PDB entry 3AB2 | X-ray diffraction, 2.59 A resolution | chains A and B of the 4 polymer chains in the assembly

[Chain A]
Name: Aspartokinase
Organism: Corynebacterium glutamicum
Notes: EC 2.7.2.4
UniProt: P26512 (AK_CORGL); numbering as in UniProt (aligned over 1-421)
Sequence (421 residues; numbered 1 to 421; the number before each row is that of its first residue):
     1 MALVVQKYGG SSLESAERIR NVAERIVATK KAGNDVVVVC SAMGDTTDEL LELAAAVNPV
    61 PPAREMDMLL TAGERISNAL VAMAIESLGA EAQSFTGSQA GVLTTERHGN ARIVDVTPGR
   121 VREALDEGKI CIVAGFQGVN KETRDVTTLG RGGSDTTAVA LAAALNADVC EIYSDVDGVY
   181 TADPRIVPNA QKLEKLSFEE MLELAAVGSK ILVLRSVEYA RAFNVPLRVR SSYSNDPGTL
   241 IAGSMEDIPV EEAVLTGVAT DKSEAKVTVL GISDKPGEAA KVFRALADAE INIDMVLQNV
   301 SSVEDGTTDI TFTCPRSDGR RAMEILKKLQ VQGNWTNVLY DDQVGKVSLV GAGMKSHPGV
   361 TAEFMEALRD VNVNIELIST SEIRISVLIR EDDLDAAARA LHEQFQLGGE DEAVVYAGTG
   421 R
Unresolved in the structure: 1, 104-115, 140-148, 332, 410-421
Residues lining bound ligands:
  - threonine (THR), molecule 1: I272, S273, D274, K275, P276, G277, E278, A279, Q298, T308, I310
  - threonine (THR), molecule 2: V373, N374, I375, I378
Swiss-Prot annotation at these positions:
  - binding site (ATP): K7 to G10, S41, S174, D175, Y180 to R185, K210
  - binding site (substrate): R25 to K30, D45 to E49, E74, L125, D126, R151 to S154, D274 to A279, N292 to D294, Q298, V360, T361, N374, I375, S381, E382
  - site (Contribution to the catalysis): K7, E74
  - mutagenesis: G277 (G277A: Change in the inhibitory profile upon addition of threonine), A279 (A279V: Absence of inhibition upon addition of threonine and lysine or lysine alone), Q298 (Q298A: Change in the inhibitory profile and absence of dimerization upon addition of threonine), S301 (S301F: Absence of inhibition upon addition of threonine and lysine or lysine alone; S301Y: Feedback-resistant and enhanced expression of the asd gene), V360 (V360A: Change in the inhibitory profile and shows an different oligomer state upon addition of threonine), T361 (T361A: Change in the inhibitory profile and absence of dimerization upon addition of threonine), E363 (E363A: Change in the inhibitory profile and absence of dimerization upon addition of threonine), F364 (F364A: Change in the inhibitory profile and shows an different oligomer state upon addition of threonine)
From the paper describing this entry:
  - conformationally variable residues (order/disorder transition): R151

[Chain B]
Name: Aspartokinase
Organism: Corynebacterium glutamicum
Notes: EC 2.7.2.4; fragment: ACT 1/2 domains
UniProt: P26512 (AK_CORGL); residues 2-172 here correspond to UniProt positions 251-421 (UniProt number = residue number + 249)
Sequence (178 residues; row label = number of the first residue in the row):
     1 MEEAVLTGVA TDKSEAKVTV LGISDKPGEA AKVFRALADA EINIDMVLQN VSSVEDGTTD
    61 ITFTCPRSDG RRAMEILKKL QVQGNWTNVL YDDQVGKVSL VGAGMKSHPG VTAEFMEALR
   121 DVNVNIELIS TSEIRISVLI REDDLDAAAR ALHEQFQLGG EDEAVVYAGT GRHHHHHH
Unresolved in the structure: 161-178
Differences from the reference sequence: initiating methionine (1); expression tag (173-178)
Residues lining bound ligands:
  - threonine (THR), molecule 1: I23, S24, D25, K26, P27, G28, E29, A30, A31, Q49, T59
  - threonine (THR), molecule 2: V124, N125, I126, I129
Swiss-Prot annotation at these positions:
  - binding site (substrate): D25 to A30, N43 to D45, Q49, V111, T112, N125, I126, S132, E133

[How chain A and chain B interact]
Residue-residue contacts - 105 pairs, chain A then chain B:
  G150(A) - M1(B)  hydrogen bond (backbone-backbone)
  G150(A) - E2(B)  hydrogen bond (backbone-backbone)
  G150(A) - E3(B)
  R151(A) - M1(B)
  G152(A) - M1(B)
  E203(A) - I134(B)
  A206(A) - E133(B)
  A206(A) - I134(B)  hydrophobic
  L214(A) - A103(B)
  L214(A) - I134(B)  hydrophobic
  R215(A) - M1(B)
  R215(A) - E3(B)  hydrogen bond (side chain-backbone)
  R215(A) - V5(B)
  R215(A) - A103(B)
  E218(A) - T7(B)  hydrogen bond
  E218(A) - G102(B)
  E218(A) - A103(B)
  Y219(A) - V5(B)  hydrophobic
  E264(A) - K106(B)  salt bridge
  K266(A) - V51(B)
  T268(A) - V51(B)
  D274(A) - N125(B)  hydrogen bond
  D274(A) - I126(B)
  K275(A) - N125(B)
  P276(A) - N123(B)
  P276(A) - N125(B)
  G277(A) - R120(B)
  A279(A) - M116(B)  hydrophobic
  A280(A) - M116(B)
  A280(A) - E117(B)
  A280(A) - R120(B)
  F283(A) - T112(B)
  F283(A) - A113(B)
  R284(A) - A113(B)
  R284(A) - E117(B)  salt bridge
  A287(A) - P109(B)
  A287(A) - G110(B)
  I291(A) - P109(B)
  N292(A) - K106(B)
  N292(A) - S107(B)
  I293(A) - K106(B)  hydrogen bond (backbone-backbone)
  D294(A) - K106(B)
  D294(A) - S132(B)
  D294(A) - E133(B)
  M295(A) - T131(B)
  V296(A) - I129(B)
  V296(A) - S130(B)
  V296(A) - T131(B)  hydrogen bond (backbone-side chain)
  L297(A) - Q49(B)
  L297(A) - N50(B)
  L297(A) - I129(B)
  Q298(A) - L48(B)
  Q298(A) - I126(B)
  Q298(A) - E127(B)
  Q298(A) - L128(B)
  Q298(A) - I129(B)  hydrogen bond (backbone-backbone)
  N299(A) - L48(B)
  N299(A) - D60(B)  hydrogen bond (side chain-backbone)
  N299(A) - T62(B)  hydrogen bond
  N299(A) - E127(B)
  N299(A) - L128(B)
  V300(A) - K17(B)
  V300(A) - T19(B)
  V300(A) - E127(B)
  V300(A) - L128(B)  hydrophobic
  D309(A) - N50(B)  hydrogen bond (backbone-side chain)
  T311(A) - N50(B)  hydrogen bond
  P315(A) - K106(B)
  K355(A) - N43(B)
  S356(A) - N43(B)
  H357(A) - N43(B)
  P358(A) - E41(B)
  P358(A) - N43(B)
  G359(A) - A38(B)
  T361(A) - I44(B)
  A362(A) - F34(B)
  A362(A) - R35(B)
  M365(A) - A30(B)  hydrophobic
  M365(A) - A31(B)
  E366(A) - A31(B)
  E366(A) - R35(B)  salt bridge
  R369(A) - G28(B)
  R369(A) - A31(B)
  N372(A) - P27(B)
  N374(A) - D25(B)
  N374(A) - K26(B)
  N374(A) - P27(B)
  I375(A) - D25(B)
  I375(A) - Q49(B)  hydrogen bond (backbone-side chain)
  E376(A) - Q49(B)  hydrogen bond (backbone-side chain)
  E376(A) - N50(B)
  E376(A) - V51(B)
  L377(A) - Q49(B)
  L377(A) - N50(B)
  I378(A) - V47(B)
  I378(A) - L48(B)
  I378(A) - Q49(B)  hydrogen bond (backbone-backbone)
  S379(A) - V47(B)
  T380(A) - D45(B)
  T380(A) - M46(B)
  T380(A) - V47(B)  hydrogen bond (side chain-backbone)
  T380(A) - S130(B)
  S381(A) - D45(B)
  E382(A) - D45(B)
  R384(A) - S132(B)
Also at the interface, not in a pair above, chain A (63 interface residues in all): L149, L202, K210, E290, I310, M354, E363, V373
Also at the interface, not in a pair above, chain B (58 interface residues in all): A4, I42, I61, V101, G104, M105, E114, V124

[Overview]
63 residues of chain A and 58 residues of chain B are in contact, with 16 hydrogen bonds and 3 salt bridges.
Polar pairs include E264(A)-K106(B), R284(A)-E117(B) and E366(A)-R35(B). Threonine is bound between chain A
and chain B. The paper reports conformational variability at R151(A).
Here chain A is Aspartokinase and chain B is Aspartokinase, both from Corynebacterium glutamicum. Entry 3AB2
(Crystal structure of aspartate kinase from Corynebacterium glutamicum in complex with threonine) was
determined by X-ray diffraction, deposited together with 3AAW and 3AB4.
